1JFI - chains E and B of the 5 polymer chains in the assembly; structure by X-ray diffraction, 2.62 A resolution.

Chain E:
Molecule: 19-nt DNA strand
Sequence (19 nucleotides; numbered 701 to 719; the number before each row is that of its first residue):
   701 GGAGCCCTTT TATAGCCAA
Disordered / not traced: 701

Chain B:
Molecule: Transcription Regulator NC2 beta chain
From: Homo sapiens
Reference sequence: Q01658 (TBAP_HUMAN); residues 101-276 here correspond to UniProt positions 1-176 (UniProt number = residue number - 100)
Amino-acid sequence (179 residues; row label = number of the first residue in the row):
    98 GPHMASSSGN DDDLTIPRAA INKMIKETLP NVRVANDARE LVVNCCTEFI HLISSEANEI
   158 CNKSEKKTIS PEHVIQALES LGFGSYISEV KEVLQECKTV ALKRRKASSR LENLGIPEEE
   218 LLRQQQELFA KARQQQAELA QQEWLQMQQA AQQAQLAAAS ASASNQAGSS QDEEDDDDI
Disordered / not traced: 98-108, 244-276
Differences from the reference sequence: cloning artifact (98-100)
Curated features (UniProtKB/Swiss-Prot):
  - motif: Lys200 to Lys203 (Nuclear localization signal)
  - modified residue: Ala102 (N-acetylalanine), Ser205 (Phosphoserine), Ser206 (Phosphoserine), Ser266 (Phosphoserine), Ser267 (Phosphoserine)
Reported in the primary citation:
  - contacts within the chain: Phe180-Tyr183
  - binding site for the 19-nt DNA strand: Lys163, Lys164, Thr165, Lys195
  - mutagenesis - Q221E, Q223E: unchanged binding to Tata-box-binding protein (tbp)
  - binding site for the 19-nt DNA strand (chain E): Arg201
  - post-translational modification sites: Ser205, Ser206 (proposed by the authors, not directly observed)

Chain E / chain B interface:
Pairs across the interface (7; chain E residue first):
  DC705(E) with Arg201(B), hydrogen bond to the phosphate
  DC706(E) with Arg201(B), salt bridge to the phosphate
  DA718(E) with Ala116(B), phosphate contact
  DA719(E) with Thr112(B), phosphate contact; Pro114(B), phosphate contact; Arg115(B), hydrogen bond to the phosphate; Ala116(B), base contact
Other interface residues (no listed pair), chain E (5 interface residues in all): DA703
Other interface residues (no listed pair), chain B (9 interface residues in all): Asn119, Arg202, Ser205, Glu209

Overview:
Chain E and chain B form an interface of 5 and 9 residues respectively, with 2 hydrogen bonds and 1 salt
bridge. Polar contacts include DC705(E)-Arg201(B), DA719(E)-Arg115(B) and DC706(E)-Arg201(B). From the paper:
a binding site for the 19-nt DNA strand at Lys163(B), Lys164(B) and Thr165(B) among others; Q221E and Q223E of
chain B leave binding to Tata-box-binding protein (tbp) unchanged.
Here chain E is a 19-nt DNA strand and chain B is Transcription Regulator NC2 beta chain (Homo sapiens). Entry
1JFI (Crystal Structure of the NC2-TBP-DNA Ternary Complex) was determined by X-ray diffraction.
